1ZSE - chains R and B of the 4 polymer chains in the assembly; structure by X-ray diffraction, 3.00 A resolution.

Chain R:
Molecule: RNA hairpin
Sequence (20 nucleotides; row label = number of the first residue in the row):
   301 AUGCAUGUCU AAGACAGCAU
Disordered / not traced: 301-305, 318-320

Chain B:
Molecule: Coat protein
From: Enterobacterio phage MS2
UniProtKB: P03612 (COAT_BPMS2); residue numbers follow UniProt; this construct covers 1-129
Amino-acid sequence (129 residues; numbered 1 to 129; the number before each row is that of its first residue):
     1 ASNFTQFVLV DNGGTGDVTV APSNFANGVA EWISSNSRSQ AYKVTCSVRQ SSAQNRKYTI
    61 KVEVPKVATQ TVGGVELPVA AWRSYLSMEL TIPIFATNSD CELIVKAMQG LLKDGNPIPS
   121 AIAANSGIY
Differences from the reference sequence: engineered mutation Ser-87 (Asn in P03612)
Reported in the primary citation:
  - mutagenesis - N87S, N87S/E89K: increased binding to Qbeta stem-loop (citing earlier work)
  - mutagenesis - N87S: decreased binding to MS2 operator (citing earlier work)
  - specificity-determining residues: Glu-89 (proposed by the authors, not directly observed)

How chain R and chain B interact:
Contacting residue pairs (12):
  G307(R) / Arg-49(B)  hydrogen bond to the phosphate
  G307(R) / Lys-61(B)  salt bridge to the phosphate
  G307(R) / Glu-89(B)  phosphate contact
  U308(R) / Arg-49(B)  salt bridge to the phosphate
  U308(R) / Ser-51(B)  phosphate contact
  U308(R) / Lys-57(B)  phosphate contact
  U308(R) / Glu-89(B)  phosphate contact
  C309(R) / Ser-51(B)  hydrogen bond to the phosphate
  C309(R) / Ser-52(B)  hydrogen bond to the phosphate
  C309(R) / Asn-55(B)  hydrogen bond to the phosphate
  C309(R) / Lys-57(B)  salt bridge to the phosphate
  U310(R) / Asn-55(B)  hydrogen bond to the phosphate
Interface residues without a listed pair, chain R (5 interface residues in all): A311
Interface residues without a listed pair, chain B (8 interface residues in all): Thr-91

In short:
5 residues of chain R and 8 residues of chain B are in contact; the contacts include 5 hydrogen bonds and 3
salt bridges. Polar contacts include G307(R)/Arg-49(B), C309(R)/Ser-51(B) and C309(R)/Ser-52(B). From the
paper: N87S and N87S/E89K of chain B increase binding to Qbeta stem-loop; the specificity determinant
Glu-89(B).
Chain R is RNA hairpin and chain B is Coat protein (Enterobacterio phage MS2); the structure, RNA stemloop
from bacteriophage Qbeta complexed with an N87S mutant MS2 Capsid, was determined by X-ray diffraction (same
publication as 2B2D, 2B2E, 2B2G, 2BNY, 2BQ5 and 2BS1).
